Entry 8G8Z (electron microscopy, 4.30 A resolution (low resolution: residue-level contacts below are approximate; hydrogen-bond / salt-bridge calls are withheld)); this record covers chains R and J of the 8 polymer chains in the assembly.

# Chain R
Molecule: 48-nt RNA strand
Source organism: Escherichia coli
Sequence (48 nucleotides; row label = number of the first residue in the row):
     1 GCAGAGGUUC UAGCUACACC CUCUAUAAAA AACUAAGGAC CACACGAG
Bound ions: Mg2+: A47 (shared with Asp460(J), Asp462(J), Asp464(J) of chain J)
Small-molecule neighbours: 7-deaza-7-aminomethyl-guanine (PRF): G7, U8, G13, C14, C19, C20, A30, A32, C33

# Chain J
Protein: DNA-directed RNA polymerase subunit beta'
Source organism: Escherichia coli
UniProt: A0A369F490 (A0A369F490_ECOLX); numbering as in UniProt (aligned over 16-1373)
Amino-acid sequence (1358 residues; each row starts with the number of its first residue):
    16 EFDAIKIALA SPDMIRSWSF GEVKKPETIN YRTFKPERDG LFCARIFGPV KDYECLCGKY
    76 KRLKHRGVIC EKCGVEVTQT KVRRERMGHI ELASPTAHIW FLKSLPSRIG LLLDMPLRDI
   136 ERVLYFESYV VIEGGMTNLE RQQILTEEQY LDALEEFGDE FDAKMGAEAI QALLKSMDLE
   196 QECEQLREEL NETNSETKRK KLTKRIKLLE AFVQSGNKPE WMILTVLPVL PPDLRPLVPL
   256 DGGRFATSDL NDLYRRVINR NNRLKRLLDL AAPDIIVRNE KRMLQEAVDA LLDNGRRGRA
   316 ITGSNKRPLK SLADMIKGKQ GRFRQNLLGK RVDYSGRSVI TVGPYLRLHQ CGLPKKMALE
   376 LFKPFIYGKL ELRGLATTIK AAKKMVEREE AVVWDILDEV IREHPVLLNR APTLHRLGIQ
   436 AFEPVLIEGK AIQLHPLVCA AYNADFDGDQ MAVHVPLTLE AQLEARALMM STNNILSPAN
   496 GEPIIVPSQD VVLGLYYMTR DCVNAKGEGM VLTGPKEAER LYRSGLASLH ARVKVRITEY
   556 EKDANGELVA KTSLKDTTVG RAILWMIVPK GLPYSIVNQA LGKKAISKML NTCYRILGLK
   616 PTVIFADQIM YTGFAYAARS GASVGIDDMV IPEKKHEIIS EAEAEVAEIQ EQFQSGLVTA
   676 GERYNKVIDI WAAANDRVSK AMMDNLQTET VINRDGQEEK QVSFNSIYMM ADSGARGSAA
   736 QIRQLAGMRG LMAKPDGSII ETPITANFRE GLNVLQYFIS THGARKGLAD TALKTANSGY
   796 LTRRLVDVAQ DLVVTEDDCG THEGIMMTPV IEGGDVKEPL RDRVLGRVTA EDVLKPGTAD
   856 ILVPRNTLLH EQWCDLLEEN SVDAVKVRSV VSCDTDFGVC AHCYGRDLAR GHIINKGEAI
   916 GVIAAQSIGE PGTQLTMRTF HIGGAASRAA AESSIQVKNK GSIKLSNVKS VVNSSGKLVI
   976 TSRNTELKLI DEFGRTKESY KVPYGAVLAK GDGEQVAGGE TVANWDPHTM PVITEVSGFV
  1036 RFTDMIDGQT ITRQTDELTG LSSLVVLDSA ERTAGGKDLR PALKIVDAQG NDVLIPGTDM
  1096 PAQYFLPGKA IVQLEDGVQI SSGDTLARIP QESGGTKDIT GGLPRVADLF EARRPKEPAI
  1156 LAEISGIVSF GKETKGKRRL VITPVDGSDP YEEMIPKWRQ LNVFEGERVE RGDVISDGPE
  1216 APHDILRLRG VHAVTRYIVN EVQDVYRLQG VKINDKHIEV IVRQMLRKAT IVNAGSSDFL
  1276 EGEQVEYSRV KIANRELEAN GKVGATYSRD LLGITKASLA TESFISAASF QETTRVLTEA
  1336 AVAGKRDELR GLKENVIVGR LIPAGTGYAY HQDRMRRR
Unresolved in the structure: 934-947, 1127-1133
Bound ions: Mg2+: Asp460, Asp462, Asp464 (shared with A47(R) of chain R)

# Interface between chain R and chain J
Contacting residue pairs - 32 pairs, chain R then chain J:
  C10(R) with Thr392(J); Thr393(J); Lys395(J); Lys399(J)
  C14(R) with Arg77(J); Leu78(J); Lys79(J)
  U15(R) with Tyr68(J)
  A16(R) with Asp67(J); Tyr68(J)
  C17(R) with Lys96(J)
  A32(R) with Thr392(J)
  C33(R) with Glu386(J); Thr392(J); Thr393(J)
  U34(R) with Ile394(J)
  A35(R) with Ile394(J); Lys395(J); Lys398(J)
  G38(R) with Pro254(J); Leu255(J)
  A39(R) with Thr262(J)
  C41(R) with Arg322(J)
  A47(R) with Arg425(J); Asp460(J); Asp462(J); Asp464(J)
  G48(R) with Arg425(J); Pro427(J); Asn458(J); Asp460(J); Asp462(J)
Other interface residues (no listed pair), chain R (16 interface residues in all): A31, C40
Other interface residues (no listed pair), chain J (25 interface residues in all): Gln335, Thr790

# Summary
Chain R and chain J form an interface of 16 and 25 residues respectively. Ligands of chain R:
7-deaza-7-aminomethyl-guanine. Asp460(J), Asp462(J), Asp464(J) and A47(R) coordinate Mg2+.
Chain R is a 48-nt RNA strand and chain J is DNA-directed RNA polymerase subunit beta', both from Escherichia
coli; the structure, Cryo-EM structure of 3DVA component 1 of Escherichia coli que-PEC (paused elongation
complex) RNA Polymerase plus ..., was determined by electron microscopy, deposited together with 8F3C, 8G00,
8G1S, 8G2W, 8G4W and 8G7E.
